PDB entry 8YEI | electron microscopy, 2.93 A resolution | chains H and L of the 7 polymer chains in the assembly

Chain H:
Name: heavy chain of antibody F5-203
Source organism: Homo sapiens
Notes: antibody fragment or engineered binder
Amino-acid sequence (122 residues; row label = number of the first residue in the row):
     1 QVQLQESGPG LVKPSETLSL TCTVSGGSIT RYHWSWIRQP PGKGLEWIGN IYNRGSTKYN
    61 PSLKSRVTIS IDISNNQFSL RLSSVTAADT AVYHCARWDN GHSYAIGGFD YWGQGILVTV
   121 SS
Cystine bridges: Cys-22/Cys-95

Chain L:
Name: light chain of antibody F5-203
Source organism: Homo sapiens
Notes: antibody fragment or engineered binder
Amino-acid sequence (110 residues; numbered 1 to 110; the number before each row is that of its first residue):
     1 QSVLTQPPSA SGTPGQRVTI SCSGSSFNIE SNYVYWYQHL PGTAPKLLIY RNNQRPSGVP
    61 DRFSGTKSGT SASLAISGLR SEDETDYFCA TWDDSLSVWV FGGGTKLTVL
Cystine bridges: Cys-22/Cys-89

Chain H / chain L interface:
Contacting residue pairs (31; chain H residue first):
  Ile-37(H) / Phe-101(L)  hydrophobic
  Leu-45(H) / Phe-88(L)  hydrophobic
  Leu-45(H) / Phe-101(L)  hydrophobic
  Trp-47(H) / Trp-92(L)  hydrophobic
  Trp-47(H) / Val-98(L)  hydrophobic
  Trp-47(H) / Trp-99(L)
  Trp-47(H) / Phe-101(L)  hydrophobic
  Asn-60(H) / Val-98(L)
  Pro-61(H) / Val-98(L)
  Trp-98(H) / Trp-92(L)  hydrophobic
  Trp-98(H) / Trp-99(L)
  Ala-105(H) / Arg-51(L)  hydrogen bond (backbone-side chain)
  Ile-106(H) / Tyr-35(L)  hydrogen bond (backbone-side chain)
  Ile-106(H) / Leu-47(L)  hydrophobic
  Ile-106(H) / Tyr-50(L)  hydrophobic
  Ile-106(H) / Arg-51(L)  hydrogen bond (backbone-side chain)
  Gly-107(H) / Tyr-35(L)
  Gly-108(H) / Tyr-35(L)
  Gly-108(H) / Tyr-37(L)
  Gly-108(H) / Trp-99(L)
  Phe-109(H) / Tyr-37(L)  hydrogen bond (backbone-side chain)
  Phe-109(H) / Trp-99(L)  hydrophobic
  Phe-109(H) / Phe-101(L)  hydrophobic
  Asp-110(H) / Leu-47(L)
  Trp-112(H) / Tyr-37(L)
  Trp-112(H) / Ala-44(L)
  Trp-112(H) / Pro-45(L)
  Gly-113(H) / Ala-44(L)
  Gly-113(H) / Pro-45(L)
  Gln-114(H) / Gly-42(L)
  Gln-114(H) / Ala-44(L)
Interface residues without a listed pair, chain H (19 interface residues in all): Gln-39, Gly-44, Lys-58, His-94
Interface residues without a listed pair, chain L (19 interface residues in all): His-39, Thr-43, Leu-96, Ser-97, Gly-102, Gly-103

Overview:
The chain H/chain L interface involves 19 residues from each chain, with 4 hydrogen bonds. Polar pairs include
Ala-105(H)/Arg-51(L), Ile-106(H)/Tyr-35(L) and Ile-106(H)/Arg-51(L).
Chain H is heavy chain of antibody F5-203 and chain L is light chain of antibody F5-203, both from Homo
sapiens; the structure, HPV18 L1 pentamer in complex with Fab F5-203, was determined by electron microscopy
together with 8YEF, 8YEG and 8YEH from the same study.
